PDB entry 9F5Z | electron microscopy, 2.39 A resolution | chains 1A and 1R of the 20 polymer chains in the assembly

Chain 1A:
Protein: Cytochrome b
Source organism: Chlamydomonas reinhardtii
Reference sequence: P23662 (CYB_CHLRE); numbering as in UniProt (aligned over 1-381)
Amino-acid sequence (381 residues; each row starts with the number of its first residue):
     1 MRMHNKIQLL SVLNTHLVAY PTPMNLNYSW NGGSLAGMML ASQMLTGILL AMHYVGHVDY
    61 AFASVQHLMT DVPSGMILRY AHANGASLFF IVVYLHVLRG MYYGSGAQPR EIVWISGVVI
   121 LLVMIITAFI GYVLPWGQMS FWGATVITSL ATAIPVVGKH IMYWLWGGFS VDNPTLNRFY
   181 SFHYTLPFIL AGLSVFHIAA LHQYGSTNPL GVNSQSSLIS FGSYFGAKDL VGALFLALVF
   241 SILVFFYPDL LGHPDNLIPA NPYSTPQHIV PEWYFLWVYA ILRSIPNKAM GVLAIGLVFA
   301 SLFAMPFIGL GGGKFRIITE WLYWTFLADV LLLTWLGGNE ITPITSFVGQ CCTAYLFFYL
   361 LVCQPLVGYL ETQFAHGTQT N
Unresolved in the structure: 1, 378-381
Ion coordination: heme c Fe site 1: His82, His183; heme c Fe site 2 near His96 (its only coordinating residue here)
Ligand contacts:
  - 1,2-diacyl-glycerol-3-sn-phosphate (3PH), molecule 1: Tyr94, Val97, Leu251, Trp273, Trp277, Val330, Leu331, Thr334, Trp335
  - 1,2-diacyl-glycerol-3-sn-phosphate (3PH), molecule 2: Glu111, Ile112, Ile115, Ser116, Leu193, Phe196, Phe307
  - heme c (HEC), molecule 1: Trp30, Gly32, Gly33, Ser34, Ala36, Gly37, Leu40, Phe89, Val93, His96, Val97, Arg99, Ser105, Gly106, Val113, Trp114, Gly117, Val118, Ile120, Leu121, Met124, Ser194, His197, Ile198, Leu201, Ser206, Thr207
  - heme c (HEC), molecule 2: Leu40, Gln43, Met44, Gly47, Ile48, Leu50, Ala51, Tyr54, Val65, Arg79, His82, Ala83, Ala86, Phe89, Phe90, Met124, Thr127, Ala128, Gly131, Tyr132, Leu134, Pro135, Tyr180, His183, Tyr184, Pro187, Phe188, Leu190, Tyr274
  - phosphatidylethanolamine (PTY): Met38, Ser42, Thr46, Ile77, Ala233, Leu234, Ala237, Phe240, Phe245
  - UQ5 (2,3-dimethoxy-5-methyl-6-(3,11,15,19-tetramethyl-eicosa-2,6,10,14,18-pentaenyl)-[1,4]benzoquinone), molecule 1: Leu17, Tyr20, Thr22, Leu26, Trp30, Asn31, Ser34, Gly37, Met38, Ala41, Ile198, Leu201, His202, Ser206, Phe221, Phe225, Asp229
  - UQ5, molecule 2: Ile125, Ile126, Phe129, Ile130, Tyr132, Met139, Gly143, Ala144, Ile147, Thr148, Leu165, Phe179, Phe182, Leu186, Ile269, Val270, Pro271, Phe275, Val278, Tyr279
Swiss-Prot annotation at these positions:
  - binding site (heme b): His82, His96, His183, His197
  - binding site (a ubiquinone): His202
  - natural variant: Ile317 (I317T: In strain: CC-1373)

Chain 1R:
Protein: Cytochrome b-c1 complex subunit 7
Source organism: Chlamydomonas reinhardtii
Reference sequence: A8HX89 (A8HX89_CHLRE); residues 1-123 here = UniProt positions 1-123
Amino-acid sequence (123 residues; each row starts with the number of its first residue):
     1 MTSLLKQVAL PVFNSLATTY RSVVGAKLAK YGLRFDDLQD PLKDEDVAEA LRRLPPDVVV
    61 ARNCRLRRAL DLSCKHEALP KDLLEKQTPE LSYLQDVLNE VRAERRERAQ LGAPAPYTRI
   121 YYD
Unresolved in the structure: 1
Ligand contacts: 1,2-diacyl-glycerol-3-sn-phosphate (3PH): Glu45, Arg105, Tyr117, Thr118, Arg119, Tyr121

Interface between chain 1A and chain 1R:
Residue-residue contacts (53; chain 1A residue first):
  Met24(1A) with Asp71(1R); Cys74(1R), hydrogen bond (backbone-side chain)
  Asn25(1A) with Leu70(1R); Ser73(1R), hydrogen bond; Cys74(1R)
  Ala107(1A) with Lys43(1R)
  Gln108(1A) with Leu42(1R); Lys43(1R), hydrogen bond (side chain-backbone); Glu45(1R), hydrogen bond; Arg119(1R)
  Pro109(1A) with Leu42(1R); Arg119(1R)
  Glu111(1A) with Arg119(1R), salt bridge
  Gln203(1A) with Tyr122(1R)
  Tyr204(1A) with Leu42(1R), hydrophobic; Ile120(1R), hydrogen bond (side chain-backbone); Tyr121(1R); Tyr122(1R), hydrophobic
  Leu210(1A) with Tyr31(1R); Ala69(1R); Leu70(1R), hydrophobic; Ser73(1R)
  Val212(1A) with Asp37(1R); Leu38(1R), hydrophobic; Leu66(1R), hydrophobic
  Asn213(1A) with Asp40(1R), hydrogen bond; Pro41(1R); Leu70(1R)
  Ser214(1A) with Leu70(1R)
  Gln215(1A) with Tyr122(1R), hydrogen bond
  Ser216(1A) with Arg67(1R), hydrogen bond (backbone-side chain)
  Ser217(1A) with Arg67(1R), hydrogen bond; Leu70(1R)
  Lys314(1A) with Tyr31(1R), hydrogen bond
  Phe315(1A) with Tyr20(1R), hydrogen bond (backbone-side chain); Val24(1R); Lys27(1R); Leu28(1R), hydrophobic
  Arg316(1A) with Tyr20(1R)
  Ile317(1A) with Tyr20(1R), hydrophobic; Val23(1R), hydrophobic
  Ile318(1A) with Tyr20(1R), hydrophobic
  Glu371(1A) with Tyr20(1R)
  Phe374(1A) with Phe13(1R), hydrophobic; Leu16(1R), hydrophobic; Ala17(1R), hydrophobic; Tyr20(1R), hydrophobic; Arg21(1R)
  Ala375(1A) with Phe35(1R)
  His376(1A) with Phe35(1R), hydrogen bond (side chain-backbone); Leu38(1R); Gln39(1R); Gln95(1R)
Interface residues without a listed pair, chain 1A (27 interface residues in all): Asn208, Gly211, Leu370
Interface residues without a listed pair, chain 1R (35 interface residues in all): Leu33, Asp44, Asn63, Asp123

Summary:
27 residues of chain 1A and 35 residues of chain 1R are in contact; the contacts include 12 hydrogen bonds and
1 salt bridge. Among the polar pairs are Glu111(1A)-Arg119(1R), Met24(1A)-Cys74(1R) and Asn25(1A)-Ser73(1R).
One 1,2-diacyl-glycerol-3-sn-phosphate molecule is bound between chain 1A and chain 1R.
Here chain 1A is Cytochrome b and chain 1R is Cytochrome b-c1 complex subunit 7, both from Chlamydomonas
reinhardtii. Entry 9F5Z (Structure of the Chlamydomonas reinhardtii respiratory complex III from respiratory
supercomplex) was determined by electron microscopy, deposited together with 9F5X, 9F5Y, 9F60, 9F61 and 9F62.
